3NE5 - chains B and C of the 3 polymer chains in the assembly; structure by X-ray diffraction, 2.90 A resolution.

== Chain B (and C) ==
Protein: Cation efflux system protein cusB
Source organism: Escherichia coli
Notes: chain C of this document is another copy of the same molecule, construct and numbering; everything in this record applies to it too
Reference sequence: P77239 (CUSB_ECOLI); residue numbers follow UniProt; this construct covers 1-407
Chain sequence (413 residues; each row starts with the number of its first residue):
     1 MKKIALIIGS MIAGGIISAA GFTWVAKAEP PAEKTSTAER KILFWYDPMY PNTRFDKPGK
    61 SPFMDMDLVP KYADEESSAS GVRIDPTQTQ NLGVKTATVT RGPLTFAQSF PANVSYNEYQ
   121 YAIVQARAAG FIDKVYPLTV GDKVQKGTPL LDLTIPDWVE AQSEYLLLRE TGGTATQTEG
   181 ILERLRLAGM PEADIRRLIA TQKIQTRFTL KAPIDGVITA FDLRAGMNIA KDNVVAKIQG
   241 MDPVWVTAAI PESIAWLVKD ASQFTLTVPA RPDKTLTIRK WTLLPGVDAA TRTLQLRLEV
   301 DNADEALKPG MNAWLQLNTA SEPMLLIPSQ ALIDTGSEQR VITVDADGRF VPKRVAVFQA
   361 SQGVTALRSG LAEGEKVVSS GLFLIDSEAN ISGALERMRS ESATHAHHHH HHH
Disordered / not traced: 1-78, 401-413 (chain C: 1-78, 403-413)
Sequence notes: expression tag (408-413)
From the paper describing this entry:
  - self-association interface (contacts with another copy of this molecule); pairs are residue here / residue on that copy: Asn113-Arg292 (hydrogen bond), Glu118-Thr139 (hydrogen bond), Tyr119-Asp142 (hydrogen bond), Ala126-Asn228 (backbone contact), Asp142-Arg297 (hydrogen bond), Arg186-Thr206 (hydrogen bond), Glu252-Asn312 (hydrogen bond), Asn113
  - conformationally variable residues (order/disorder transition): Ala79 to Lys95, Leu382 to Ser392, Ser392 to Arg399, Ala394 to Ser400

== Interface between chain B and chain C ==
Residue-residue contacts - 75 pairs, chain B then chain C:
  Ser80(B) - Thr87(C)
  Gly81(B) - Thr87(C)
  Val82(B) - Asn91(C)  hydrogen bond (backbone-side chain)
  Arg83(B) - Gln90(C)  hydrogen bond
  Arg83(B) - Asn91(C)  hydrogen bond
  Ile84(B) - Asn91(C)  hydrogen bond (backbone-side chain)
  Pro86(B) - Gln90(C)
  Pro86(B) - Asn91(C)
  Pro86(B) - Gly93(C)
  Glu118(B) - Thr139(C)  hydrogen bond
  Glu118(B) - Arg224(C)  hydrogen bond (backbone-side chain)
  Tyr119(B) - Pro137(C)
  Tyr119(B) - Leu138(C)
  Tyr119(B) - Thr139(C)
  Tyr119(B) - Asp142(C)  hydrogen bond
  Tyr121(B) - Arg224(C)
  Tyr121(B) - Ala225(C)
  Ala122(B) - Ala225(C)
  Ile123(B) - Arg224(C)
  Ile123(B) - Ala225(C)  hydrogen bond (backbone-backbone)
  Ile123(B) - Gly226(C)
  Ile123(B) - Met227(C)  hydrogen bond (backbone-backbone)
  Val124(B) - Gly226(C)
  Gln125(B) - Gly226(C)  hydrogen bond (backbone-backbone)
  Gln125(B) - Met227(C)
  Gln125(B) - Asn228(C)
  Ala126(B) - Asn228(C)  hydrogen bond (backbone-side chain)
  Arg127(B) - Phe131(C)
  Arg127(B) - Asn228(C)
  Arg186(B) - Phe131(C)
  Arg186(B) - Thr206(C)  hydrogen bond
  Leu187(B) - Phe131(C)
  Leu187(B) - Thr154(C)
  Leu187(B) - Pro156(C)
  Leu187(B) - Val159(C)  hydrophobic
  Leu187(B) - Thr206(C)
  Gly189(B) - Phe131(C)
  Lys231(B) - Asn228(C)  hydrogen bond (backbone-side chain)
  Trp245(B) - Thr139(C)
  Glu252(B) - Ala270(C)
  Glu252(B) - Met311(C)
  Glu252(B) - Asn312(C)  hydrogen bond (side chain-backbone)
  Ser253(B) - Pro269(C)
  Ser253(B) - Ala270(C)
  Ala255(B) - Ala270(C)  hydrophobic
  Trp256(B) - Ala270(C)  hydrogen bond (backbone-backbone)
  Trp256(B) - Arg271(C)
  Trp256(B) - Pro272(C)
  Trp256(B) - Asp273(C)
  Lys259(B) - Arg271(C)
  Leu284(B) - Gly141(C)
  Leu284(B) - Lys308(C)
  Pro285(B) - Gly141(C)
  Pro285(B) - Val217(C)  hydrophobic
  Pro285(B) - Lys308(C)
  Pro285(B) - Pro309(C)
  Gly286(B) - Pro309(C)
  Val287(B) - Lys308(C)
  Val287(B) - Pro309(C)  hydrogen bond (backbone-backbone)
  Val287(B) - Gly310(C)
  Val287(B) - Met311(C)
  Arg292(B) - Asn113(C)  hydrogen bond
  Arg292(B) - Gly310(C)  hydrogen bond (side chain-backbone)
  Arg292(B) - Met311(C)
  Arg292(B) - Asn312(C)  hydrogen bond
  Leu294(B) - Lys308(C)
  Arg297(B) - Thr139(C)
  Arg297(B) - Asp142(C)  salt bridge
  Phe358(B) - Pro272(C)
  Phe358(B) - Asp273(C)
  Gln359(B) - Pro269(C)
  Gln359(B) - Pro272(C)
  Arg368(B) - Pro272(C)  hydrogen bond (side chain-backbone)
  Glu396(B) - Lys95(C)  salt bridge
  Arg399(B) - Lys95(C)  hydrogen bond (backbone-side chain)
Interface residues without a listed pair, chain B (41 interface residues in all): Leu283, Asp288, Ala289, Ser400
Interface residues without a listed pair, chain C (37 interface residues in all): Leu92, Tyr116, Val140, Lys143, Met241

== Overview ==
41 residues of chain B face 37 of chain C across their interface; the contacts include 21 hydrogen bonds and 2
salt bridges. Among the polar pairs are Arg297(B)-Asp142(C), Glu396(B)-Lys95(C) and Val82(B)-Asn91(C). From
the paper: conformational variability at Ala79(B), Leu382(B) and Ser392(B) among others; a self-association
interface involving Asn113(B), Glu118(B) and Tyr119(B) among others.
Both chains are Cation efflux system protein cusB (Escherichia coli). Entry 3NE5 (Crystal structure of the
CusBA heavy-metal efflux complex from Escherichia coli) was determined by X-ray diffraction.
